5SB9 - chains D and E of the 6 polymer chains in the assembly; structure by X-ray diffraction, 2.50 A resolution.

== Chain D ==
Name: Tubulin beta-2B chain
Source organism: Bos taurus
Reference sequence: Q6B856 (TBB2B_BOVIN); the author numbering skips numbers that UniProt does not, so the offset changes along the chain: 1-42 = UniProt 1-42; 45-360 = UniProt 43-358; 369-455 = UniProt 359-445
Sequence (445 residues; each row starts with the number of its first residue; note: 10 numbers in that range are skipped by the numbering (no residue carries them; nothing is unmodelled there)):
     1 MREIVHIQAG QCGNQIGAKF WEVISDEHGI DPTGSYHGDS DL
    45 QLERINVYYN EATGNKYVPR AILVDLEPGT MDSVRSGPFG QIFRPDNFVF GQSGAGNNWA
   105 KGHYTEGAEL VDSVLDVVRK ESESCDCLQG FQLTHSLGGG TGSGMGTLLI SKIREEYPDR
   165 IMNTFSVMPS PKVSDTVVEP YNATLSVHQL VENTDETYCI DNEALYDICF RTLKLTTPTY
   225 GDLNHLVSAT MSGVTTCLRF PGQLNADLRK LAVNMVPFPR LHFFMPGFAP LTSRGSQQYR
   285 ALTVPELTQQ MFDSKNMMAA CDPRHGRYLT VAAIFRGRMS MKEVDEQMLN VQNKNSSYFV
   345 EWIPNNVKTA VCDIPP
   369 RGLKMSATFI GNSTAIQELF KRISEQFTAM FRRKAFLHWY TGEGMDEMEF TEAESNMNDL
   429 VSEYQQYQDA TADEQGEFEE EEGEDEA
Not modelled in the structure: 276-285, 442-455
Ion coordination: Mg2+: Gln11 (together with GDP)
Small-molecule neighbours:
  - 5IX ((1S,2R,3S,5S,6S,16E,18E,20R,21S)-11-chloro-21-hydroxy-12,20-dimethoxy-2,5,9,16-tetramethyl-8,23-dioxo-4,24-dioxa-9,22-diazatetracyclo[19.3.1.1~10,14~.0~3,5~]hexacosa-10(26),11,13,16,18-pentaen-6-yl phenylacetate): Ala99, Gly100, Asn101, Asn102, Lys105, Asp179, Thr180, Val181, Val182, Phe404, Trp407, Tyr408
  - GDP (guanosine-5'-diphosphate): Ala9, Gly10, Gln11, Cys12, Gln15, Ile16, Asp69, Asn101, Ser140, Gly142, Gly143, Gly144, Thr145, Gly146, Val171, Pro173, Val177, Ser178, Glu183, Asn206, Leu209, Tyr224, Leu227, Asn228, Val231
Curated features (UniProtKB/Swiss-Prot):
  - motif: Met1 to Ile4 (MREI motif)
  - binding site (GTP): Gln11, Glu71, Ser140, Gly144, Thr145, Gly146, Asn206, Asn228
  - binding site (Mg(2+)): Glu71
  - modified residue: Ser40 (Phosphoserine), Thr57 (Phosphothreonine), Lys60 (N6-acetyllysine), Ser174 (Phosphoserine), Thr287 (Phosphothreonine), Thr292 (Phosphothreonine), Arg320 (Omega-N-methylarginine), Glu448 (5-glutamyl polyglutamate)
  - cross-link (Glycyl lysine isopeptide (Lys-Gly)): Lys60 (interchain with G-Cter in ubiquitin), Lys326 (interchain with G-Cter in ubiquitin)
From the paper describing this entry:
  - binding site for 5IX: Gly100, Asn102, Lys105, Val181

== Chain E ==
Name: Stathmin-4
Source organism: Rattus norvegicus
Reference sequence: P63043 (STMN4_RAT); residues 5-145 here correspond to UniProt positions 49-189 (UniProt number = residue number + 44)
Sequence (143 residues; each row starts with the number of its first residue):
     3 MADMEVIELN KCTSGQSFEV ILKPPSFDGV PEFNASLPRR RDPSLEEIQK KLEAAEERRK
    63 YQEAELLKHL AEKREHEREV IQKAIEENNN FIKMAKEKLA QKMESNKENR EAHLAAMLER
   123 LQEKDKHAEE VRKNKELKEE ASR
Not modelled in the structure: 3-5, 30-42, 142-145
Construct notes: initiating methionine (3); expression tag (4)
Curated features (UniProtKB/Swiss-Prot):
  - modified residue: Ser46 (Phosphoserine)

== Interface between chain D and chain E ==
Contacting residue pairs (24; chain D residue first):
  Tyr108(D) with His129(E), hydrogen bond; Ala130(E), hydrophobic; Val133(E), hydrophobic; Arg134(E), hydrogen bond (backbone-side chain)
  Thr109(D) with Lys137(E)
  Ala112(D) with Arg134(E)
  Ser155(D) with Leu123(E); Lys126(E)
  Lys156(D) with Asp127(E), salt bridge
  Arg158(D) with Leu123(E)
  Glu159(D) with Leu120(E); Leu123(E); Asp127(E)
  Pro162(D) with Met119(E), hydrophobic
  Gln193(D) with Lys126(E), hydrogen bond
  Thr409(D) with Lys140(E), hydrogen bond (backbone-side chain)
  Gly410(D) with Lys137(E)
  Glu411(D) with Val133(E); Lys137(E), salt bridge
  Gly412(D) with Val133(E); Asn136(E), hydrogen bond (backbone-side chain); Lys137(E)
  Met413(D) with Val133(E)
  Glu417(D) with His129(E), salt bridge
Also at the interface, not in a pair above, chain D (17 interface residues in all): Asp163, Asn197
Also at the interface, not in a pair above, chain E (15 interface residues in all): Arg112, Leu116, Gln124

== Overview ==
17 residues of chain D face 15 of chain E across their interface, with 5 hydrogen bonds and 3 salt bridges.
Polar contacts include Lys156(D)-Asp127(E), Glu411(D)-Lys137(E) and Glu417(D)-His129(E). Chain D binds GDP and
compound 5IX. From the paper: a binding site for 5IX at Gly100(D), Asn102(D) and Lys105(D) among others.
Chain D is Tubulin beta-2B chain (Bos taurus) and chain E is Stathmin-4 (Rattus norvegicus); the structure,
Tubulin-maytansinoid-4a-complex, was determined by X-ray diffraction, deposited together with 5SB8, 5SBA,
5SBB, 5SBC, 5SBD and 5SBE.
